PDB entry 2QST | X-ray diffraction, 2.90 A resolution | chain A

[Chain A]
Name: Carcinoembryonic antigen-related cell adhesion molecule 5
Source organism: Homo sapiens
Notes: fragment: N-terminal domain of CEA
UniProt: P06731 (CEAM5_HUMAN); residues 0-110 here correspond to UniProt positions 34-144 (UniProt number = residue number + 34)
Chain sequence (111 residues; numbered 0 to 110; the number before each row is that of its first residue; numbering starts at 0):
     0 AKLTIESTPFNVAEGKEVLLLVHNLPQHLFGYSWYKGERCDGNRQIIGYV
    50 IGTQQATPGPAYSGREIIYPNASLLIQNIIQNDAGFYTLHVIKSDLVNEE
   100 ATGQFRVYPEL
Sequence notes: engineered mutation Cys39 (Val73 in P06731)
Curated features (UniProtKB/Swiss-Prot):
  - glycosylation (N-linked (GlcNAc...) asparagine): Asn70, Asn81
What the authors report for this chain:
  - self-association interface (contacts with another copy of this molecule); pairs are residue here / residue on that copy: Cys39-Cys39 (disulfide)
  - mutagenesis - F29I, L95A: decreased binding to DraE
  - mutagenesis - S32N, E99A: unchanged binding to DraE
  - mutagenesis - I91A: abolished binding to N-CEACAM6
  - mutagenesis - I91A: abolished binding to N-CEACAM1
  - mutagenesis - F29R, S32N, I91A: decreased binding to interactions between subunits
  - mutagenesis - Q44L: decreased binding to N-CEA homophilic interactions
  - mutagenesis - Q44R: increased binding to CEACAM6
  - mutagenesis - L18S/L20T: unchanged binding to AfaE
  - mutagenesis - S32N, Q44R, I91A, L95C, L95S, E99A: decreased binding to Carcinoembryonic antigen-related cell adhesion molecule 5 (chain A)
  - mutagenesis - D40A, Y68A, L74A, Q76A: unchanged binding to Carcinoembryonic antigen-related cell adhesion molecule 5 (chain A)
  - mutagenesis - L95A: abolished binding to Carcinoembryonic antigen-related cell adhesion molecule 5 (chain A)

[In short]
From the paper: S32N, Q44R and I91A, among others, reduce binding to Carcinoembryonic antigen-related cell
adhesion molecule 5 (chain A); a self-association interface involving Cys39; 15 substitutions were tested in
all.
Chain A is Carcinoembryonic antigen-related cell adhesion molecule 5 (Homo sapiens); the structure, Crystal
structure of the V39C mutant of the N-terminal domain of carcinoembryonic antigen (CEA), was determined by
X-ray diffraction, deposited together with 2QSQ.
